9ARH - chains A and B of the 4 polymer chains in the assembly; structure by electron microscopy, 3.69 A resolution.

== Chain A ==
Protein: Isoform B of Glutamate receptor ionotropic, NMDA 1
From: Rattus norvegicus
UniProt: P35439 (NMDZ1_RAT), isoform P35439-2; numbering as in UniProt (aligned over 1-959)
Amino-acid sequence (959 residues; each row starts with the number of its first residue):
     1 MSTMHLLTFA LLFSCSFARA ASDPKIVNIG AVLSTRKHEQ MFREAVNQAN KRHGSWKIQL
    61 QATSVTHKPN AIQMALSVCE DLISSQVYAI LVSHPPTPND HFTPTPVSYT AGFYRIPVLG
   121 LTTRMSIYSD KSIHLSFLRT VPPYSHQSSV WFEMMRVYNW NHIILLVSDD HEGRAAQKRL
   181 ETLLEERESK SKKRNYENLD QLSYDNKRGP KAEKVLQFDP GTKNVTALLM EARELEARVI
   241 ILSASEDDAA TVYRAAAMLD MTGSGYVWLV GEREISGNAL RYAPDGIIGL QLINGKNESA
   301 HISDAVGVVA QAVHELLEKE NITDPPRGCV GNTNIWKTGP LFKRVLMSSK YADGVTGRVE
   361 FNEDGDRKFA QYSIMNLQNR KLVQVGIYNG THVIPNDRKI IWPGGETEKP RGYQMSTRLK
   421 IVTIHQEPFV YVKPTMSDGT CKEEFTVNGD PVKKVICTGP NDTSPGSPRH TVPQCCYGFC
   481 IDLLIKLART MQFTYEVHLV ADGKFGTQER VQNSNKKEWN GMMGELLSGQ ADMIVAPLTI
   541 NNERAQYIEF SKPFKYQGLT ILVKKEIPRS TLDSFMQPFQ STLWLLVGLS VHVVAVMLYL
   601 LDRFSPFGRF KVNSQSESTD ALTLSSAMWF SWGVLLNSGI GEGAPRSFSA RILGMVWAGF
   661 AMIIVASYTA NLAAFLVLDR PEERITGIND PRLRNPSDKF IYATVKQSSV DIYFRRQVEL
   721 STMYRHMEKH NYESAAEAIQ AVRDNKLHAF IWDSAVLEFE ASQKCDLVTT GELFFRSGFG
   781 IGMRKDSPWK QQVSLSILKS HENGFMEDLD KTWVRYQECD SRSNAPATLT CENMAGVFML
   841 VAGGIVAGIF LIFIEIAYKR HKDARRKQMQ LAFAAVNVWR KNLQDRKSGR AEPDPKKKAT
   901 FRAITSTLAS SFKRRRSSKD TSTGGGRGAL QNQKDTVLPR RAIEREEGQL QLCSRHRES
Unresolved in the structure: 1-24, 53-57, 191-206, 607-621, 863-959
Sequence notes: conflict Ser22 (Cys in P35439), Gln61 (Asn in P35439), Asp260 (Asn in P35439), Gln371 (Asn in P35439), Gln492 (Asn in P35439), Gln512 (Asn in P35439), Gln615 (Glu in P35439), Ser616 (Glu in P35439), Ser618 (Glu in P35439), Thr619 (Glu in P35439), Gln792 (Asn in P35439), Cys831 (Phe in P35439)
Disulfide bonds: Cys79-Cys329, Cys441-Cys475, Cys457-Cys476, Cys765-Cys819
Covalently attached groups: N-acetylglucosamine (NAG) linked to Asn224
Residues lining bound ligands: glycine (GLY): Phe505, Pro537, Leu538, Thr539, Arg544, Ser708, Ser709, Trp752, Asp753, Phe779

== Chain B ==
Protein: Glutamate receptor ionotropic, NMDA 2B
From: Rattus norvegicus
UniProt: Q00960 (NMDE2_RAT); numbering as in UniProt (aligned over 27-852)
Amino-acid sequence (883 residues; row label = number of the first residue in the row; numbers below 1 keep their minus sign (Met-30 is residue -30)):
   -30 MGTMRLFLLA VLFLFSFARA TGWSHPQFEK GGGSGGGSGG SAWSHPQFEK GALVPRGRSQ
    30 KSPPSIGIAV ILVGTSDEVA IKDAHEKDDF HHLSVVPRVE LVAMNETDPK SIITRICDLM
    90 SDRKIQGVVF ADDTDQEAIA QILDFISAQT LTPILGIHGG SSMIMADKDE SSMFFQFGPS
   150 IEQQASVMLN IMEEYDWYIF SIVTTYFPGY QDFVNKIRST IENSFVGWEL EEVLLLDMSL
   210 DDGDSKIQNQ LKKLQSPIIL LYCTKEEATY IFEVANSVGL TGYGYTWIVP SLVAGDTDTV
   270 PSEFPTGLIS VSYDEWDYGL PARVRDGIAI ITTAASDMLS EHSFIPEPKS SCYNTHEKRI
   330 YQSNMLNRYL INVTFEGRDL SFSEDGYQMH PKLVIILLNK ERKWERVGKW KDKSLQMKYY
   390 VWPRMCPETE EQEDDHLSIV TLEEAPFVIV ESVDPLSGTC MRNTVPCQKR IISENKTDEE
   450 PGYIKKCCKG FCIDILKKIS KSVKFTYDLY LVTNGKHGKK INGTWNGMIG EVVMKRAYMA
   510 VGSLTINEER SEVVDFSVPF IETGISVMVS RSNGTVSPSA FLEPFSACVW VMMFVMLLIV
   570 SAVAVFVFEY FSPVGYNRSL ADGREPGGPS FTIGKAIWLL WGLVFNNSVP VQNPKGTTSK
   630 IMVSVWAFFA VIFLASYTAN LAAFMIQEEY VDQVSGLSDK KFQRPNDFSP PFRFGTVPNG
   690 STERNIRNNY AEMHAYMGKF NQRGVDDALL SLKTGKLDAF IYDAAVLNYM AGRDEGCKLV
   750 TIGSGKVFAS TGYGIAIQKD SGWKRQVDLA ILQLFGDGEM EELEALWLTG ICHNEKNEVM
   810 SSQLDIDNMA GVFYMLGAAM ALSLITFISE HLFYWQFRHS FMG
Unresolved in the structure: -30 to 33, 395-402, 583-597, 845-852
Sequence notes: initiating methionine (-30); expression tag (-29 to 26); conflict Asp348 (Asn in Q00960), Cys557 (Asp in Q00960), Ser588 (Cys in Q00960), Ser838 (Cys in Q00960), Ser849 (Cys in Q00960)
Disulfide bonds: Cys86-Cys321, Cys429-Cys456, Cys436-Cys457
Covalently attached groups: N-acetylglucosamine (NAG) linked to Asn542
Curated features (UniProtKB/Swiss-Prot):
  - region: Lys604 to Pro623 (Pore-forming)
  - binding site (Zn(2+)): His127, Glu284
  - binding site (L-glutamate): Thr514, Arg519, Ser690, Thr691, Asp732
  - site: Asn615 (Functional determinant of NMDA receptors)
  - glycosylation (N-linked (GlcNAc...) asparagine): Asn74, Asn341, Asn444, Asn491, Asn542, Asn688
  - mutagenesis: His60 (H60A: Normal zinc binding), His127 (H127A: Reduced zinc binding), Asp283 (D283A: Slightly reduced zinc binding), Glu284 (E284A: Reduced zinc binding), His311 (H311A: Normal zinc binding), His359 (H359A: Normal zinc binding)
Reported in the primary citation:
  - conformationally variable residues (loop rearrangement): Gln662

== Chain A / chain B interface ==
Pairs across the interface - 93 pairs, chain A then chain B:
  Pro69(A) with Thr324(B)
  Asn70(A) with Tyr322(B); Asn323(B); Thr324(B)
  Ala71(A) with Phe114(B), hydrophobic
  Ile72(A) with Ile82(B), hydrophobic; Gln118(B); Cys321(B)
  Leu76(A) with Lys79(B); Ile82(B), hydrophobic; Thr83(B)
  Cys79(A) with Lys79(B)
  Pro106(A) with Phe114(B), hydrophobic
  Tyr109(A) with Gln110(B)
  Phe113(A) with Thr76(B); Pro78(B); Ala107(B), hydrophobic
  Tyr114(A) with Pro78(B)
  Asp130(A) with Pro177(B)
  Lys131(A) with Pro177(B)
  Ser132(A) with Phe176(B); Pro177(B)
  Ile133(A) with Gln110(B); Ala135(B); Asp136(B)
  Cys329(A) with Asp77(B); Lys79(B)
  Val330(A) with Asp77(B)
  Gly331(A) with Asp77(B)
  Thr333(A) with Thr76(B)
  Arg510(A) with Phe194(B)
  Asn515(A) with Asn192(B)
  Lys516(A) with Asn192(B)
  Lys517(A) with Glu191(B); Ser193(B)
  Gln577(A) with Gln812(B), hydrogen bond (backbone-side chain)
  Phe579(A) with Gln812(B); Leu813(B)
  Gln580(A) with Gln812(B)
  Thr582(A) with Ile815(B)
  Leu583(A) with Leu813(B); Asp814(B); Ile815(B); Met818(B), hydrophobic; Phe822(B), hydrophobic
  Leu586(A) with Ile815(B), hydrophobic; Phe822(B), hydrophobic
  Ser590(A) with Leu825(B)
  Met597(A) with Met829(B), hydrophobic
  Leu601(A) with Phe836(B), hydrophobic
  Phe604(A) with Phe836(B), hydrophobic
  Val634(A) with Ser617(B)
  Asn637(A) with Asn615(B)
  Phe648(A) with Thr835(B)
  Ser649(A) with Ser832(B), hydrogen bond; Phe836(B)
  Arg651(A) with Gly603(B), hydrogen bond (side chain-backbone); Trp607(B)
  Leu653(A) with Met829(B), hydrophobic
  Gly654(A) with Trp607(B)
  Met655(A) with Trp607(B); Trp610(B), hydrogen bond (backbone-side chain)
  Val656(A) with Ala828(B), hydrophobic
  Ala658(A) with Phe614(B); Ser617(B)
  Gly659(A) with Phe614(B)
  Phe660(A) with Val821(B), hydrophobic; Phe822(B), hydrophobic
  Met662(A) with Leu643(B), hydrophobic; Tyr646(B), hydrophobic
  Ile663(A) with Phe550(B), hydrophobic; Tyr646(B)
  Ile664(A) with Met818(B), hydrophobic
  Ala666(A) with Tyr646(B), hydrophobic; Thr647(B)
  Ser667(A) with Leu650(B); Met654(B); Leu813(B)
  Ala670(A) with Leu650(B); Ala651(B), hydrophobic; Met654(B)
  Asn671(A) with Met654(B); Ser811(B); Leu813(B)
  Ala674(A) with Ile655(B), hydrophobic
  Phe675(A) with Ser810(B)
  Val677(A) with Ile655(B), hydrophobic
  Leu678(A) with Ile655(B); Glu807(B)
  Arg694(A) with Leu795(B)
  Asn695(A) with Ile800(B)
  Arg715(A) with Leu425(B)
  Val718(A) with Asn432(B)
Other interface residues (no listed pair), chain A (75 interface residues in all): Thr105, His171, Gln508, Glu509, Pro578, Val587, Val594, Ser605, Pro606, Phe630, Gly643, Ala650, Trp657, Ala673, Pro691, Arg725
Other interface residues (no listed pair), chain B (71 interface residues in all): Glu75, Ile108, Ile111, Asp113, Ile115, Glu420, Lys604, Ile606, Asn616, Val618, Gly799, Val808, Met809, Leu833, Tyr843

== Summary ==
Chain A and chain B form an interface of 75 and 71 residues respectively; the contacts include 4 hydrogen
bonds. Among the polar pairs are Gln577(A)-Gln812(B), Ser649(A)-Ser832(B) and Arg651(A)-Gly603(B). Ligands of
chain A: glycine. N-acetylglucosamine is covalently linked to Asn224(A). N-acetylglucosamine is covalently
linked to Asn542(B). The paper reports conformational variability at Gln662(B).
Chain A is Isoform B of Glutamate receptor ionotropic, NMDA 1 and chain B is Glutamate receptor ionotropic,
NMDA 2B, both from Rattus norvegicus; the structure, Rat GluN1-GluN2B NMDA receptor channel in complex with
glycine, was determined by electron microscopy together with 9ARE, 9ARF, 9ARG, 9ARI and 9BIB from the same
study.
